Entry 4WL7 (X-ray diffraction, 1.95 A resolution); this record covers chain A.

Chain A:
Molecule: Lysozyme C
Organism: Gallus gallus
Notes: EC 3.2.1.17
UniProtKB: P00698 (LYSC_CHICK); residues -17 to 129 here correspond to UniProt positions 1-147 (UniProt number = residue number + 18)
Amino-acid sequence (147 residues; row label = number of the first residue in the row; numbers below 1 keep their minus sign (Met-17 is residue -17)):
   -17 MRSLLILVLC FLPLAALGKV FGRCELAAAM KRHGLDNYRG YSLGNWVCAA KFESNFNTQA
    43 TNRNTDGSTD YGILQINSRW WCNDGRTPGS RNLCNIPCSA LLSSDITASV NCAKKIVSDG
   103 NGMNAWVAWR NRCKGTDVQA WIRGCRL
Not modelled in the structure: -17 to 0
Curated features (UniProtKB/Swiss-Prot):
  - active site: Glu35, Asp52
  - binding site (substrate): Asp101
Disulfide bonds: Cys6-Cys127, Cys30-Cys115, Cys64-Cys80, Cys76-Cys94

Overview:
From UniProt: active-site residues Glu35 and Asp52 and substrate-binding residue Asp101.
Chain A is Lysozyme C (Gallus gallus); the structure, Room-temperature crystal structure of lysozyme, was
determined by X-ray diffraction, deposited together with 4WG1, 4WG7 and 4WL6.
